6Y7S - chains A and D of the 6 polymer chains in the assembly; structure by electron microscopy, 2.85 A resolution.

Chain A (and D):
Name: Type-1 fimbrial protein, A chain
Source organism: Escherichia coli
Notes: chain D of this document is another copy of the same molecule, construct and numbering; everything in this record applies to it too
Reference sequence: P04128 (FIMA1_ECOLI); residues -22 to 159 here correspond to UniProt positions 1-182 (UniProt number = residue number + 23)
Chain sequence (182 residues; each row starts with the number of its first residue; numbers below 1 keep their minus sign (Met-22 is residue -22)):
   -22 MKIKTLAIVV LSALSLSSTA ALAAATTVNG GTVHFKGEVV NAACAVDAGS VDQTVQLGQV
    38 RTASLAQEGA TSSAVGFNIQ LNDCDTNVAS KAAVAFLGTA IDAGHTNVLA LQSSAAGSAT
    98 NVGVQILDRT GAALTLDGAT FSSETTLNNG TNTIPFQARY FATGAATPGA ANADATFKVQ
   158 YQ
Unresolved in the structure: -22 to 0
Disulfide bonds: Cys21-Cys61

Chain A / chain D interface:
Contacting residue pairs (37):
  Leu34(A) with Ser91(D); Ala92(D), hydrogen bond (backbone-backbone)
  Gln36(A) with Ala93(D)
  Val37(A) with Ala92(D)
  Ser49(A) with Ala92(D)
  Ser50(A) with Ser91(D); Ala92(D); Ala93(D); Gly94(D); Ser95(D)
  Ala51(A) with Gln89(D); Ser90(D); Ser91(D), hydrogen bond (backbone-backbone)
  Val52(A) with Ser91(D); Ala92(D)
  Gly53(A) with Gln89(D)
  Asp105(A) with Thr76(D)
  Arg106(A) with Leu74(D); Gly75(D); Thr76(D); Ala77(D), hydrogen bond (backbone-backbone); Leu113(D); Asp114(D)
  Thr107(A) with Asp79(D)
  Gly108(A) with Ala77(D)
  Thr123(A) with Gly115(D), hydrogen bond (side chain-backbone); Ala116(D); Lys155(D)
  Asn125(A) with Lys155(D)
  Thr130(A) with Leu74(D)
  Pro132(A) with Leu74(D); Gly75(D); Thr76(D)
  Gln134(A) with Thr76(D); Ala87(D); Leu88(D); Gln89(D), hydrogen bond
Also at the interface, not in a pair above, chain A (21 interface residues in all): Thr122, Leu124, Phe133, Tyr137
Also at the interface, not in a pair above, chain D (20 interface residues in all): Ala80

Summary:
Chain A and chain D form an interface of 21 and 20 residues respectively; the contacts include 5 hydrogen
bonds. Among the polar pairs are Thr123(A)-Gly115(D), Gln134(A)-Gln89(D) and Leu34(A)-Ala92(D).
Chain A and chain D are both Type-1 fimbrial protein, A chain (Escherichia coli); the structure, 2.85 A
cryo-EM structure of the in vivo assembled type 1 pilus rod, was determined by electron microscopy together
with 8PSV and 8PTU from the same study.
